PDB entry 7H1X | X-ray diffraction, 1.40 A resolution | chains A and B

[Chain A]
Name: Serine protease subunit NS2B
Source organism: Zika virus
UniProtKB: Q32ZE1 (POLG_ZIKV); residues 46-89 here correspond to UniProt positions 1414-1457 (UniProt number = residue number + 1368)
Chain sequence (46 residues; numbered 44 to 89; the number before each row is that of its first residue):
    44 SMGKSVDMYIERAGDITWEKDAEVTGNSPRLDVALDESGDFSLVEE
Unresolved in the structure: 44-49, 89
Sequence notes: expression tag (44-45)

[Chain B]
Name: Serine protease NS3
Source organism: Zika virus
Notes: EC 3.4.21.91, 3.6.1.15, 3.6.4.13
UniProtKB: Q32ZE1 (POLG_ZIKV); residues 11-177 here correspond to UniProt positions 1509-1675 (UniProt number = residue number + 1498)
Chain sequence (168 residues; each row starts with the number of its first residue):
    10 MKEVKKGETTDGVYRVMTRRLLGSTQVGVGVMQEGVFHTMWHVTKGAALR
    60 SGEGRLDPYWGDVKQDLVSYCGPWKLDAAWDGLSEVQLLAVPPGERAKNI
   110 QTLPGIFKTKDGDIGAVALDYPAGTSGSPILDKCGRVIGLYGNGVVIKNG
   160 SYVSAITQGKREEETPVE
Unresolved in the structure: 10-15, 172-177
Sequence notes: initiating methionine (10); conflict Lys107 (Arg1605 in Q32ZE1)
Residues lining bound ligands: 1-ethyl-1H-benzimidazole (T6R): Asp129, Tyr130, Pro131, Ala132, Ser135, Tyr150, Gly151, Val155, Tyr161
Curated features (UniProtKB/Swiss-Prot):
  - active site (Charge relay system): His51, Asp75, Ser135

[Interface between chain A and chain B]
Contacting residue pairs - 97 pairs, chain A then chain B:
  Asp50(A) - Arg59(B)  salt bridge
  Met51(A) - Met26(B)
  Met51(A) - Val52(B)
  Met51(A) - Thr53(B)
  Met51(A) - Leu58(B)
  Met51(A) - Arg59(B)  hydrogen bond (backbone-backbone)
  Tyr52(A) - Arg24(B)
  Tyr52(A) - Val25(B)
  Tyr52(A) - Met26(B)  hydrogen bond (backbone-backbone)
  Tyr52(A) - Arg28(B)  hydrogen bond
  Tyr52(A) - Ser33(B)
  Tyr52(A) - Arg59(B)
  Ile53(A) - Tyr23(B)  hydrophobic
  Ile53(A) - Arg24(B)
  Ile53(A) - Met41(B)  hydrophobic
  Ile53(A) - Arg59(B)  hydrogen bond (backbone-backbone)
  Ile53(A) - Ser60(B)
  Ile53(A) - Leu65(B)  hydrophobic
  Glu54(A) - Tyr23(B)
  Glu54(A) - Arg24(B)  hydrogen bond (backbone-backbone)
  Arg55(A) - Glu17(B)
  Arg55(A) - Thr19(B)
  Arg55(A) - Asp20(B)  hydrogen bond (side chain-backbone)
  Arg55(A) - Gly21(B)
  Arg55(A) - Val22(B)
  Arg55(A) - Tyr23(B)
  Ala56(A) - Val22(B)  hydrogen bond (backbone-backbone)
  Ala56(A) - Val100(B)  hydrophobic
  Ala56(A) - Ala106(B)
  Gly57(A) - Gly21(B)
  Gly57(A) - Val22(B)  hydrogen bond (backbone-backbone)
  Asp58(A) - Leu98(B)
  Ile59(A) - Gly21(B)
  Ile59(A) - Val22(B)
  Ile59(A) - Val40(B)  hydrophobic
  Ile59(A) - Leu98(B)  hydrophobic
  Ile59(A) - Leu140(B)  hydrophobic
  Ile59(A) - Gly144(B)
  Ile59(A) - Val146(B)  hydrophobic
  Thr60(A) - Asn108(B)  hydrogen bond (backbone-side chain)
  Thr60(A) - Leu140(B)
  Trp61(A) - Glu94(B)
  Trp61(A) - Val95(B)
  Trp61(A) - Gln96(B)
  Trp61(A) - Gln110(B)
  Trp61(A) - Leu140(B)
  Trp61(A) - Asp141(B)
  Trp61(A) - Lys142(B)
  Glu62(A) - Gln96(B)  hydrogen bond (backbone-side chain)
  Glu62(A) - Asn108(B)
  Ala65(A) - Gln96(B)
  Ala65(A) - Asn108(B)
  Glu66(A) - Asn108(B)
  Glu66(A) - Ile109(B)
  Glu66(A) - Gln110(B)  hydrogen bond (backbone-backbone)
  Val67(A) - Glu94(B)
  Val67(A) - Gln110(B)
  Thr68(A) - Ile109(B)
  Thr68(A) - Gln110(B)  hydrogen bond (backbone-backbone)
  Thr68(A) - Thr111(B)  hydrogen bond (backbone-side chain)
  Thr68(A) - Leu128(B)
  Gly69(A) - Thr111(B)
  Gly69(A) - Ala127(B)
  Asn70(A) - Leu112(B)
  Asn70(A) - Ala127(B)
  Ser71(A) - Leu112(B)  hydrogen bond (side chain-backbone)
  Ser71(A) - Pro113(B)
  Ser71(A) - Gly114(B)
  Pro72(A) - Gly114(B)
  Pro72(A) - Ile115(B)  hydrogen bond (backbone-backbone)
  Pro72(A) - Ala127(B)
  Arg73(A) - Ile115(B)
  Arg73(A) - Lys117(B)
  Leu74(A) - Ile115(B)  hydrogen bond (backbone-backbone)
  Leu74(A) - Phe116(B)
  Leu74(A) - Lys117(B)  hydrogen bond (backbone-backbone)
  Leu74(A) - Ile156(B)  hydrophobic
  Asp75(A) - Lys117(B)
  Val76(A) - Phe116(B)  hydrophobic
  Val76(A) - Lys117(B)  hydrogen bond (backbone-backbone)
  Val76(A) - Thr118(B)
  Leu78(A) - Lys73(B)
  Asp79(A) - Lys73(B)
  Glu80(A) - Lys73(B)
  Ser81(A) - Val72(B)
  Gly82(A) - Val72(B)
  Gly82(A) - Lys73(B)
  Gly82(A) - Asn152(B)  hydrogen bond (backbone-side chain)
  Phe84(A) - Phe116(B)  hydrophobic
  Phe84(A) - Asn152(B)
  Phe84(A) - Gly153(B)
  Phe84(A) - Val154(B)
  Phe84(A) - Ala164(B)  hydrophobic
  Ser85(A) - Val154(B)
  Leu86(A) - Val154(B)
  Leu86(A) - Val155(B)
  Leu86(A) - Ile156(B)  hydrophobic
Also at the interface, not in a pair above, chain B (59 interface residues in all): Thr27, Val36, Phe46, Ala57, Ile123, Pro138, Lys157, Val162

[Summary]
33 residues of chain A face 59 of chain B across their interface; the contacts include 19 hydrogen bonds and 1
salt bridge. Polar contacts include Asp50(A)-Arg59(B), Tyr52(A)-Arg28(B) and Arg55(A)-Asp20(B). Chain B binds
1-ethyl-1H-benzimidazole. Curated annotation (UniProt) lists 3 active-site residues on chain B.
Chain A is Serine protease subunit NS2B and chain B is Serine protease NS3, both from Zika virus; the
structure, PanDDA analysis group deposition -- Crystal Structure of ZIKV NS2B-NS3 protease in complex with
Z53833304, was determined by X-ray diffraction.
